PDB entry 7NGF | electron microscopy, 5.60 A resolution (low resolution: residue-level contacts below are approximate; hydrogen-bond / salt-bridge calls are withheld) | chains A and D of the 7 polymer chains in the assembly

== Chain A (and D) ==
Protein: Lon protease homolog, mitochondrial
Organism: Homo sapiens
Notes: EC 3.4.21.53; chain D of this document is another copy of the same molecule, construct and numbering; everything in this record applies to it too
UniProt: P36776 (LONM_HUMAN); residues 123-948 here = UniProt positions 123-948
Chain sequence (826 residues; each row starts with the number of its first residue):
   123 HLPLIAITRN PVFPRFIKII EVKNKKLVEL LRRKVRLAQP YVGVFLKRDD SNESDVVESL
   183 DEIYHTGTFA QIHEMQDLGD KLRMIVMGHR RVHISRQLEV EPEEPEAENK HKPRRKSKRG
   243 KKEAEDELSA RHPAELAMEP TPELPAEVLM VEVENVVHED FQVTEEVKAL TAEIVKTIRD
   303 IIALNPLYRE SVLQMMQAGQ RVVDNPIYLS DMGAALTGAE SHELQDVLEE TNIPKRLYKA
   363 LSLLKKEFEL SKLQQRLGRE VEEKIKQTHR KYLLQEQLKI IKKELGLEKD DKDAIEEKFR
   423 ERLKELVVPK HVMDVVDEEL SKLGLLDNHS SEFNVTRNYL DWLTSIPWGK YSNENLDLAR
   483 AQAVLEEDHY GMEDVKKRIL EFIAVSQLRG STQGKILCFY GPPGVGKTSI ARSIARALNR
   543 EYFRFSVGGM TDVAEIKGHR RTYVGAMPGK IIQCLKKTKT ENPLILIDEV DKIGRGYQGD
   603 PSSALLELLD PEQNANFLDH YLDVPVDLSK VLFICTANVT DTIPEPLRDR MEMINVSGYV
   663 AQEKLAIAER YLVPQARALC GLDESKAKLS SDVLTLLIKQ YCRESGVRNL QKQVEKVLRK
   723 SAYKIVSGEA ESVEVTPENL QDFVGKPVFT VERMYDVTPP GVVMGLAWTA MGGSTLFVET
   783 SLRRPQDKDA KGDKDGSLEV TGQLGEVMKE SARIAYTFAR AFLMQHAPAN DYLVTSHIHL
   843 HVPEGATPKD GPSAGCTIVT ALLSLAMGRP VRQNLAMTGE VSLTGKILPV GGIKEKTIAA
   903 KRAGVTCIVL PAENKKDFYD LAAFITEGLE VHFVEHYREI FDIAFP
Unresolved in the structure: 222-271
UniProt features mapped onto this chain:
  - active site: Ser855, Lys898
  - binding site (ATP): Gly523 to Thr530
Bound ions: Mg2+: Thr530 (together with ATP)
Residues lining bound ligands: ATP (adenosine-5'-triphosphate): Asp490, His491, Tyr492, Met494, Pro524, Pro525, Gly526, Val527, Gly528, Lys529, Thr530, Ser531, Tyr661, Ile669, Tyr673, Arg710
Reported in the primary citation:
  - mutagenesis - K529R, E591Q, T803V, E812A, S855A: abolished catalytic activity (proteolytic activity)
  - mutagenesis - S855A: unchanged catalytic activity (ATPase activity)
  - catalytic residues: Thr803, His841, His843, Ser855
  - catalytic residues: Glu801, Arg815, Lys898 (proposed by the authors, not directly observed)
  - mutagenesis - T803V: decreased catalytic activity on ATPase
  - mutagenesis - H841F, H843F: abolished catalytic activity on proteolytically
  - mutagenesis - E801A: decreased catalytic activity (protease activity)
  - mutagenesis - E801A, E812A: decreased catalytic activity (ATPase activity)
  - mutagenesis - K529R, E591Q: abolished catalytic activity on ATPase

== How chain A and chain D interact ==
Contacting residue pairs (13):
  Glu287(A) with Asp171(D); Glu342(D)
  Glu288(A) with Glu342(D)
  Gly321(A) with Lys145(D)
  Gln322(A) with Lys145(D)
  Ser364(A) with Val383(D); Ile387(D)
  Lys367(A) with Glu384(D)
  Lys368(A) with Ile387(D)
  Leu372(A) with Glu398(D)
  Leu375(A) with Leu395(D)
  Gln376(A) with Ile402(D)
  Leu379(A) with Gln399(D)
Interface residues without a listed pair, chain A (12 interface residues in all): Tyr360
Interface residues without a listed pair, chain D (13 interface residues in all): Leu379, Thr390, Tyr394

== In short ==
The interface between chain A and chain D involves 12 residues on one side and 13 on the other. Chain A binds
ATP. From the paper: catalytic residues Thr803(A), His841(A) and His843(A) among others; K529R, E591Q and
T803V of chain A, among others, abolish catalytic activity (proteolytic activity); 8 substitutions were tested
in all.
Both chains are Lon protease homolog, mitochondrial (Homo sapiens). Entry 7NGF (P2c-state of wild type human
mitochondrial LONP1 protease with bound endogenous substrate protein and in presence ...) was determined by
electron microscopy together with 7NFY, 7NG4, 7NG5 and 7NGC from the same study.
